7O2X - chains A and B; structure by X-ray diffraction, 2.80 A resolution.

[Chain A]
Molecule: N6-adenosine-methyltransferase catalytic subunit
Source organism: Homo sapiens
Notes: EC 2.1.1.348
UniProtKB: Q86U44 (MTA70_HUMAN); residue numbers follow UniProt; this construct covers 354-580
Chain sequence (246 residues; each row starts with the number of its first residue):
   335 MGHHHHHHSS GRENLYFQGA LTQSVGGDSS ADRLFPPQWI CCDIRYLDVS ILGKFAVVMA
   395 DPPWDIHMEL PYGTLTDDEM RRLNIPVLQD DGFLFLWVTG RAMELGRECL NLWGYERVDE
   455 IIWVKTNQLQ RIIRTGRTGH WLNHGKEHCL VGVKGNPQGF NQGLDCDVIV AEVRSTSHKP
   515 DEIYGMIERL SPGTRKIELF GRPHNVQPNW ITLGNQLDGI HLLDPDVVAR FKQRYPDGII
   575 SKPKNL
Not modelled in the structure: 335-367, 468-473, 574-580
Sequence notes: initiating methionine (335); expression tag (336-353)
Ligand contacts: V0B (N-[(6-methylimidazo[1,2-a]pyridin-2-yl)methyl]-4-oxidanylidene-pyrido[1,2-a]pyrimidine-2-carboxamide): Cys376, Asp377, Ile378, Arg379, Asp395, Pro396, Pro397, Tyr406, Gly407, Thr408, Leu409, Ser511, Lys513, Phe534, Gly535, Arg536, Gly548, Asn549, Gln550
UniProt features mapped onto this chain:
  - region: Pro396 to Thr410 (Gate loop 1), Glu450 to Glu454 (Interaction with METTL14), Gln462 to Gly479 (Interphase loop), Gln464 to Lys480 (Interaction with METTL14), Arg465 to His478 (Positively charged region required for RNA-binding), Val507 to Asp515 (Gate loop 2)
  - binding site (S-adenosyl-L-methionine): Asp377, Ile378, Asp395, Lys513, Arg536 to Asn539, Asn549, Gln550
  - site (Interaction with METTL14): Glu438, Arg441

[Chain B]
Molecule: N6-adenosine-methyltransferase non-catalytic subunit
Source organism: Homo sapiens
UniProtKB: Q9HCE5 (MET14_HUMAN); residues 107-395 here = UniProt positions 107-395
Chain sequence (290 residues; each row starts with the number of its first residue):
   106 MLKGTQSLNP HNDYCQHFVD TGHRPQNFIR DVGLADRFEE YPKLRELIRL KDELIAKSNT
   166 PPMYLQADIE AFDIRELTPK FDVILLEPPL EEYYRETGIT ANEKCWTWDD IMKLEIDEIA
   226 APRSFIFLWC GSGEGLDLGR VCLRKWGYRR CEDICWIKTN KNNPGKTKTL DPKAVFQRTK
   286 EHCLMGIKGT VKRSTDGDFI HANVDIDLII TEEPEIGNIE KPVEIFHIIE HFCLGRRRLH
   346 LFGRDSTIRP GWLTVGPTLT NSNYNAETYA SYFSAPNSYL TGCTEEIERL
Not modelled in the structure: 106-116, 137-150, 202-208, 270-272, 296-308, 394-395
Sequence notes: initiating methionine (106)
Disulfide bonds: Cys338-Cys388
UniProt features mapped onto this chain:
  - region: Arg135, Asp136 (Interaction with METTL3), Ser237, Gly238 (Interaction with METTL3), Arg245 to Arg254 (Positively charged region required for RNA-binding), Arg255 to Asp258 (Interaction with METTL3), Lys278 to His287 (Interaction with METTL3), Lys297, Arg298 (Positively charged region required for RNA-binding), Asn308 to Asp312 (Interaction with METTL3)
  - site (Interaction with METTL3): Tyr146, Asp242, Arg245, Arg298

[How chain A and chain B interact]
Residue-residue contacts (97):
  Phe427(A) - Val280(B)  hydrophobic
  Phe429(A) - Phe281(B)  hydrophobic
  Gly434(A) - Arg255(B)  hydrogen bond (backbone-side chain)
  Met437(A) - Arg245(B)  hydrogen bond
  Met437(A) - Arg255(B)
  Glu438(A) - Arg245(B)  salt bridge
  Glu438(A) - Arg249(B)
  Glu438(A) - Arg255(B)  salt bridge
  Arg441(A) - Leu241(B)
  Arg441(A) - Asp242(B)  salt bridge
  Arg441(A) - Arg245(B)
  Arg451(A) - Gly238(B)  hydrogen bond (side chain-backbone)
  Arg451(A) - Leu241(B)
  Arg451(A) - Asp242(B)  salt bridge
  Val452(A) - Lys278(B)
  Val452(A) - Val280(B)  hydrophobic
  Val452(A) - Arg283(B)  hydrogen bond (backbone-side chain)
  Asp453(A) - Ala279(B)
  Asp453(A) - Val280(B)  hydrogen bond (side chain-backbone)
  Asp453(A) - Phe281(B)  hydrogen bond (side chain-backbone)
  Asp453(A) - Arg283(B)  salt bridge
  Glu454(A) - Leu241(B)
  Glu454(A) - Lys285(B)  hydrogen bond (backbone-side chain)
  Ile455(A) - Phe281(B)  hydrophobic
  Ile456(A) - Cys260(B)  hydrophobic
  Ile456(A) - Ile262(B)  hydrophobic
  Ile456(A) - Lys285(B)
  Val458(A) - Ile262(B)  hydrophobic
  Val458(A) - Leu313(B)  hydrophobic
  Gln464(A) - Tyr119(B)
  Gln464(A) - Phe133(B)
  Gln464(A) - Ile134(B)
  Gln464(A) - Arg135(B)  hydrogen bond (backbone-backbone)
  Ile466(A) - Ile134(B)  hydrophobic
  Ile466(A) - Ile311(B)  hydrophobic
  Ile466(A) - Leu313(B)  hydrophobic
  Ile466(A) - Ile315(B)  hydrophobic
  His474(A) - Glu257(B)
  Trp475(A) - Phe230(B)  hydrophobic
  Trp475(A) - Cys256(B)  hydrophobic
  Trp475(A) - Glu257(B)  hydrogen bond (backbone-side chain)
  Trp475(A) - Ile292(B)  hydrophobic
  Trp475(A) - Phe337(B)
  Leu476(A) - Glu257(B)  hydrogen bond (backbone-side chain)
  Leu476(A) - Asp310(B)
  Leu476(A) - Ile311(B)
  Leu476(A) - Asp312(B)
  Leu476(A) - Phe337(B)  hydrophobic
  Asn477(A) - Asp310(B)  hydrogen bond (backbone-backbone)
  Asn477(A) - Ile311(B)
  Asn477(A) - Asp312(B)  hydrogen bond (backbone-backbone)
  His478(A) - Glu257(B)  salt bridge
  His478(A) - Asp312(B)  salt bridge
  Gly479(A) - Ile311(B)
  Gly479(A) - Asp312(B)  hydrogen bond (backbone-side chain)
  Gly479(A) - Leu313(B)
  Lys480(A) - Asp258(B)  hydrogen bond (side chain-backbone)
  Lys480(A) - Cys260(B)
  Lys480(A) - Asp312(B)  salt bridge
  Lys480(A) - Leu313(B)
  His482(A) - Asp258(B)
  His482(A) - His287(B)
  Gln496(A) - Ala279(B)
  Gln496(A) - Val280(B)
  Gly497(A) - Val280(B)  hydrogen bond (backbone-backbone)
  Gly497(A) - Gln282(B)
  Leu498(A) - Phe123(B)
  Leu498(A) - Val124(B)
  Asp499(A) - Cys120(B)
  Asp499(A) - Phe123(B)
  Asp499(A) - Val124(B)
  Asp499(A) - Phe281(B)
  Asp499(A) - Gln282(B)  hydrogen bond (backbone-backbone)
  Cys500(A) - Phe123(B)
  Cys500(A) - Pro130(B)
  Cys500(A) - Gln282(B)
  Cys500(A) - Thr284(B)
  Asp501(A) - Gln282(B)  hydrogen bond (backbone-backbone)
  Asp501(A) - Arg283(B)
  Asp501(A) - Thr284(B)  hydrogen bond
  Asp501(A) - Lys285(B)  salt bridge
  Val502(A) - Pro130(B)
  Val502(A) - Gln131(B)
  Val502(A) - Thr284(B)
  Ile503(A) - Cys120(B)  hydrophobic
  Val504(A) - Tyr119(B)
  Val504(A) - Pro130(B)
  Val504(A) - Gln131(B)
  Glu516(A) - Asn117(B)
  Glu516(A) - Asp118(B)
  Glu516(A) - Cys120(B)
  Met520(A) - Cys120(B)  hydrophobic
  Met520(A) - Phe281(B)  hydrophobic
  Arg523(A) - Cys120(B)
  Arg523(A) - Gln121(B)
  Arg523(A) - Val124(B)
  Leu524(A) - Val280(B)  hydrophobic
Other interface residues (no listed pair), chain A (40 interface residues in all): Arg435, Leu463, Arg465, Val485
Other interface residues (no listed pair), chain B (48 interface residues in all): Arg129, Ser237, Glu239, Ile259, Met290, Val309, Ile333, Leu339

[Summary]
40 residues of chain A and 48 residues of chain B are in contact; the contacts include 18 hydrogen bonds and 9
salt bridges. Among the polar pairs are Glu438(A)-Arg245(B), Glu438(A)-Arg255(B) and Arg441(A)-Asp242(B).
Ligands of chain A: compound V0B.
Here chain A is N6-adenosine-methyltransferase catalytic subunit and chain B is N6-adenosine-methyltransferase
non-catalytic subunit, both from Homo sapiens. Entry 7O2X (Crystal structure of the human METTL3-METTL14
complex with compound T180) was determined by X-ray diffraction.
